Entry 1HWJ (X-ray diffraction, 2.26 A resolution); this record covers chains B and C of the 4 polymer chains in the assembly.

== Chain B (and C) ==
Molecule: Hmg-CoA reductase
From: Homo sapiens
Notes: EC 1.1.1.34; fragment: catalytic portion; chain C of this document is another copy of the same molecule, construct and numbering; everything in this record applies to it too
Reference sequence: P04035 (HMDH_HUMAN); residues 426-888 here = UniProt positions 426-888
Amino-acid sequence (467 residues; numbered 422 to 888; the number before each row is that of its first residue):
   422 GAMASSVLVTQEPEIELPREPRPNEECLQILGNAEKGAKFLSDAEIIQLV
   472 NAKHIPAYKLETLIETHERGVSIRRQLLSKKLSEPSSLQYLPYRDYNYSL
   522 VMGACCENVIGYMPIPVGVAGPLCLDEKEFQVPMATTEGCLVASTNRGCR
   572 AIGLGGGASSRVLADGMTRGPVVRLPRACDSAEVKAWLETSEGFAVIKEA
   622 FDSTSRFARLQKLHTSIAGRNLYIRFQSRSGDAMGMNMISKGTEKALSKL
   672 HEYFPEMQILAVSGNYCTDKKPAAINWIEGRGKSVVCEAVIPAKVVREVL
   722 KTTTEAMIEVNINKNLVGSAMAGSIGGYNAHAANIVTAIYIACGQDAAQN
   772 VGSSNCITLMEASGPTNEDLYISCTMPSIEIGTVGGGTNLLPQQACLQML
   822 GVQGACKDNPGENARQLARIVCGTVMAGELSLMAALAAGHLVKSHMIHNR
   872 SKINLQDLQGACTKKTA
Unresolved in the structure: 422-462, 861-888 (chain C: 422-441, 451-461, 861-888)
Construct notes: insertion (422-425); engineered mutation Ile485 (Met in P04035)
Residues lining bound ligands:
  - cerivastatin (116; 7-[4-(4-fluoro-phenyl)-5-hydroxymethyl-2,6-diisopropyl-pyridin-3-yl]-3,5-dihydroxy-heptanoic acid), molecule 1: Glu559, Gly560, Cys561, Leu562, Ser565, Lys735, Ala751, His752, Asn755, Ser852, Leu853, Ala856, Leu857, Gly860
  - cerivastatin (116), molecule 2: Arg590, Ser661, Val683, Ser684, Asn686, Cys688, Asp690, Lys691, Lys692
  - ADP (adenosine-5'-diphosphate), molecule 1: Tyr479, Glu528, Asn529
  - ADP, molecule 2: Ala564, Asn567, Arg568, Arg571, Lys722
  - ADP, molecule 3: Phe628, Ser651, Gly652, Asp653, Ala654, Met655, Gly656, Met657, Asn658, Met659, Val805, Gly806, Gly807, Ala826

== How chain B and chain C interact ==
Residue-residue contacts (49; chain B residue first):
  Ser580(B) with Cys600(C)
  Arg582(B) with Cys600(C); Ala603(C)
  Leu584(B) with Ala603(C), hydrophobic; Ile638(C), hydrophobic
  Arg595(B) with Glu782(C), salt bridge
  Arg598(B) with Glu709(C); Val711(C)
  Ala599(B) with Val707(C), hydrophobic; Glu709(C), hydrogen bond (backbone-side chain); Tyr792(C)
  Cys600(B) with Ser580(C); Arg582(C); Glu709(C), hydrogen bond (backbone-side chain)
  Ala603(B) with Arg582(C); Leu584(C), hydrophobic
  His635(B) with Ile699(C), hydrogen bond (side chain-backbone)
  Ile638(B) with Leu584(C), hydrophobic; Thr796(C)
  Ala639(B) with Leu780(C); Thr796(C)
  Gly640(B) with Ser794(C); Thr796(C), hydrogen bond (backbone-side chain)
  Arg641(B) with Glu782(C), salt bridge; Tyr792(C)
  Ala695(B) with Ala695(C), hydrophobic; Ile699(C), hydrophobic
  Ile696(B) with Ile699(C)
  Ile699(B) with His635(C), hydrogen bond (backbone-side chain); Ala695(C), hydrophobic; Ile696(C); Glu700(C)
  Glu700(B) with Ile699(C); Glu700(C)
  Val707(B) with Ala599(C), hydrophobic; Gly640(C)
  Glu709(B) with Arg598(C); Ala599(C), hydrogen bond (side chain-backbone); Cys600(C), hydrogen bond (side chain-backbone)
  Val711(B) with Arg598(C)
  Leu780(B) with Ala639(C)
  Glu782(B) with Arg595(C), salt bridge; Arg641(C), salt bridge
  Tyr792(B) with Ala599(C); Arg641(C)
  Ser794(B) with Gly640(C)
  Thr796(B) with Ile638(C); Ala639(C); Gly640(C), hydrogen bond (side chain-backbone)
Other interface residues (no listed pair), chain B (29 interface residues in all): Lys606, Glu610, Tyr687, Ile778
Other interface residues (no listed pair), chain C (28 interface residues in all): Lys606, Tyr687, Ile778

== Summary ==
29 residues of chain B face 28 of chain C across their interface, with 8 hydrogen bonds and 4 salt bridges.
Among the polar pairs are Arg595(B)-Glu782(C), Arg641(B)-Glu782(C) and Ala599(B)-Glu709(C). Chain B binds 3
copies of ADP and cerivastatin.
Both chains are Hmg-CoA reductase (Homo sapiens). Entry 1HWJ (Complex of the catalytic portion of human
hmg-CoA reductase with cerivastatin) was determined by X-ray diffraction together with 1HW8, 1HW9, 1HWI, 1HWK
and 1HWL from the same study.
